5OQ1 - chain A; structure by X-ray diffraction, 1.34 A resolution.

== Chain A ==
Name: ChiX
From: Serratia marcescens
UniProtKB: A0A0U7UVX7 (A0A0U7UVX7_SERMA); residue numbers follow UniProt; this construct covers 2-133
Chain sequence (137 residues; row label = number of the first residue in the row; numbers below 1 keep their minus sign (Gly-3 is residue -3)):
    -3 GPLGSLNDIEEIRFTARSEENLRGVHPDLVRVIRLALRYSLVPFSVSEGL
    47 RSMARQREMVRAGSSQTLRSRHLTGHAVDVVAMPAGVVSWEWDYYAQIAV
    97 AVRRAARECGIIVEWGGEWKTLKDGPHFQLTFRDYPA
Unresolved in the structure: -3 to 0
Differences from the reference sequence: expression tag (-3 to 1)
Ion coordination: Zn2+ site 1: Glu7 (shared with 3 residues of chain B); Zn2+ site 2: His68, Asp75, His123 (shared with 1 residue of chain B)

== Overview ==
His68, Asp75 and His123 form the Zn2+ site 2.
Chain A is ChiX (Serratia marcescens); the structure, Crystal structure of Serratia marcescens ChiX (used as
MR model for superior PDB 5OPZ), was determined by X-ray diffraction (same publication as 5OPZ).
